8ZOM - chains D and H of the 20 polymer chains in the assembly; structure by electron microscopy, 2.74 A resolution.

# Chain D
Name: Cytochrome c domain-containing protein
Source organism: Arachis hypogaea
UniProt: A0A445B1W5 (A0A445B1W5_ARAHY); residues 66-307 here correspond to UniProt positions 63-304 (UniProt number = residue number - 3)
Chain sequence (242 residues; numbered 66 to 307; the number before each row is that of its first residue):
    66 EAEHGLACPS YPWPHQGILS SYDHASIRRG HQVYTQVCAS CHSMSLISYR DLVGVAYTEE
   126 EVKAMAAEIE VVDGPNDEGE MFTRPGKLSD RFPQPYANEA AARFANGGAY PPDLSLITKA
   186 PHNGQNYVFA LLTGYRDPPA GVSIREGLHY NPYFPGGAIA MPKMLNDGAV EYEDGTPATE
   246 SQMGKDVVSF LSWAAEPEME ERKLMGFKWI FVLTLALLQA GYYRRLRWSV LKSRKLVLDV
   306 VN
Construct notes: conflict Gln81 (Asn78 in A0A445B1W5), Glu125 (Asp122 in A0A445B1W5), Pro186 (Arg183 in A0A445B1W5), Ser246 (Ala243 in A0A445B1W5)
Metal / ion sites: heme c Fe near His107 (its only coordinating residue here)
Small-molecule neighbours:
  - 1,2-Distearoyl-sn-glycerophosphoethanolamine (3PE): Gln81, Phe272, Ile275, Phe276
  - heme c (HEC): Val102, Cys103, Ser105, Cys106, His107, Asn171, Ala174, Tyr175, Pro176, Pro177, Leu179, Ile182, Tyr192, Val193, Leu196, Leu197, Phe219, Ile224, Ala225, Met226, Pro227, Met229, Leu230

# Chain H
Name: Cytochrome b-c1 complex subunit 6
Source organism: Arachis hypogaea
UniProt: A0A444WZ62 (A0A444WZ62_ARAHY); residue numbers follow UniProt; this construct covers 27-90
Chain sequence (64 residues; numbered 27 to 90; the number before each row is that of its first residue):
    27 PVDQKKYLEE SCKPKCVKAL LEYQACVKRI QGDETGNKHC TGQYFDYWSC IDKCVAQKLF
    87 SKLK
Disulfides: Cys38-Cys80, Cys52-Cys66

# How chain D and chain H interact
Pairs across the interface - 46 pairs, chain D then chain H:
  Glu66(D) - Gly68(H)
  Glu66(D) - Phe71(H)
  Ala67(D) - Thr67(H)
  Ala67(D) - Phe71(H)  hydrophobic
  Leu71(D) - Phe71(H)
  Pro74(D) - Asp78(H)
  Pro74(D) - Ala82(H)  hydrophobic
  Ser75(D) - Ala82(H)
  Tyr76(D) - Lys31(H)
  Tyr76(D) - Ala82(H)  hydrophobic
  Tyr76(D) - Phe86(H)  hydrophobic
  Pro77(D) - Ala82(H)
  Pro77(D) - Phe86(H)
  Trp78(D) - Phe86(H)  hydrophobic
  Arg94(D) - Lys90(H)  hydrogen bond (side chain-backbone)
  Phe194(D) - Leu85(H)  hydrophobic
  Thr198(D) - Lys31(H)  hydrogen bond
  Arg201(D) - Glu35(H)  salt bridge
  Arg201(D) - Tyr70(H)
  Arg201(D) - Trp74(H)
  Arg201(D) - Asp78(H)  salt bridge
  Asp202(D) - Tyr70(H)  hydrogen bond (backbone-side chain)
  Pro204(D) - Tyr49(H)
  Pro204(D) - Tyr70(H)  hydrophobic
  Ala205(D) - Tyr49(H)
  Ala205(D) - Val53(H)  hydrophobic
  Ala205(D) - Ile56(H)
  Ala205(D) - His65(H)
  Ala205(D) - Cys66(H)  hydrogen bond (backbone-backbone)
  Val207(D) - Thr67(H)
  Tyr215(D) - Tyr70(H)
  Tyr218(D) - Asp78(H)  hydrogen bond
  Asp232(D) - Pro27(H)
  Thr244(D) - Pro27(H)
  Thr244(D) - Val28(H)
  Thr244(D) - Asp29(H)
  Thr244(D) - Gln30(H)
  Glu245(D) - Asp29(H)  hydrogen bond (backbone-side chain)
  Glu245(D) - Lys32(H)  salt bridge
  Ser246(D) - Asp29(H)  hydrogen bond (backbone-side chain)
  Ser246(D) - Lys31(H)
  Ser246(D) - Leu89(H)
  Gln247(D) - Leu89(H)
  Gln247(D) - Lys90(H)  hydrogen bond (side chain-backbone)
  Lys250(D) - Phe86(H)
  Lys250(D) - Leu89(H)
Also at the interface, not in a pair above, chain D (29 interface residues in all): Gly70, Gly206, Pro217, Thr241, Pro242
Also at the interface, not in a pair above, chain H (25 interface residues in all): Lys64, Ser75

# Summary
29 residues of chain D and 25 residues of chain H are in contact, with 8 hydrogen bonds and 3 salt bridges.
Polar contacts include Arg201(D)-Glu35(H), Arg201(D)-Asp78(H) and Glu245(D)-Lys32(H). Ligands of chain D:
1,2-Distearoyl-sn-glycerophosphoethanolamine and heme c.
Here chain D is Cytochrome c domain-containing protein and chain H is Cytochrome b-c1 complex subunit 6, both
from Arachis hypogaea. Entry 8ZOM (Cryo-EM structure of pyraclostrobin-bound Arachis hypogaea bc1 complex) was
determined by electron microscopy.
